PDB entry 7QOT | X-ray diffraction, 3.24 A resolution | chains A and C

Chain A:
Protein: Coagulation factor XIa heavy chain
From: Homo sapiens
Reference sequence: P03951 (FA11_HUMAN); residues 1-358 here correspond to UniProt positions 19-376 (UniProt number = residue number + 18)
Amino-acid sequence (358 residues; each row starts with the number of its first residue):
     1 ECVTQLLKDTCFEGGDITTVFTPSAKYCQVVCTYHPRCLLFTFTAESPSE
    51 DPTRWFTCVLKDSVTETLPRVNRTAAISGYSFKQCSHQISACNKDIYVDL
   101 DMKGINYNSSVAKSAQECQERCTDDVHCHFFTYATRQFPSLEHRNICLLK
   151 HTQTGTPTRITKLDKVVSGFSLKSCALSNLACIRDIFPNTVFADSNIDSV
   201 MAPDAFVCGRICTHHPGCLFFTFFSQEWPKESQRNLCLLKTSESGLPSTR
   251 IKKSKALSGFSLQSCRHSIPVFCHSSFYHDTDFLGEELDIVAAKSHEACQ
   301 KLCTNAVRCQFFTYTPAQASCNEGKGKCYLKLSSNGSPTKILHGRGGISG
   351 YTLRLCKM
Unresolved in the structure: 1, 357-358
Disulfide bonds: Cys2-Cys85, Cys28-Cys58, Cys32-Cys38, Cys92-Cys175, Cys118-Cys147, Cys122-Cys128, Cys182-Cys265, Cys208-Cys237, Cys212-Cys218, Cys273-Cys356, Cys299-Cys328, Cys303-Cys309
Covalent attachments: N-acetylglucosamine (NAG) linked to Asn72, Asn108
Curated features (UniProtKB/Swiss-Prot):
  - glycosylation (N-linked (GlcNAc...) asparagine): Asn72 (complex), Asn108 (complex), Asn145 (complex)

Chain C:
Protein: Kininogen-1 light chain
From: Homo sapiens
Reference sequence: P01042 (KNG1_HUMAN); residues 565-595 here correspond to UniProt positions 583-613 (UniProt number = residue number + 18)
Amino-acid sequence (31 residues; numbered 565 to 595; the number before each row is that of its first residue):
   565 SDDDWIPDIQIDPNGLSFNPISDFPDTTSPK
Unresolved in the structure: 565, 591-595

Interface between chain A and chain C:
Pairs across the interface - 40 pairs, chain A then chain C:
  Lys103(A) with Asp587(C), salt bridge
  Ile105(A) with Phe582(C), hydrophobic
  Asn106(A) with Phe582(C); Asn583(C); Ile585(C), hydrogen bond (side chain-backbone); Asp587(C), hydrogen bond
  Ser109(A) with Ile585(C)
  His127(A) with Leu580(C)
  Thr132(A) with Phe588(C)
  Ala134(A) with Phe588(C), hydrophobic
  Phe138(A) with Phe588(C), hydrophobic; Asp590(C)
  Pro139(A) with Asp590(C)
  His143(A) with Phe588(C); Pro589(C)
  Ile146(A) with Phe588(C), hydrophobic
  Leu148(A) with Ile585(C), hydrophobic; Phe588(C), hydrophobic
  Leu163(A) with Phe588(C), hydrophobic; Asp590(C)
  Val166(A) with Phe588(C), hydrophobic
  Asn196(A) with Ile575(C); Asp576(C), hydrogen bond; Pro577(C); Asn578(C), hydrogen bond (backbone-backbone)
  Ile197(A) with Asn578(C)
  Trp228(A) with Trp569(C), hydrophobic
  Pro229(A) with Trp569(C)
  Gln233(A) with Ile573(C); Ile575(C)
  Leu236(A) with Ile575(C), hydrophobic
  Leu238(A) with Ile575(C), hydrophobic
  Thr241(A) with Leu580(C)
  Ser242(A) with Leu580(C)
  Glu243(A) with Leu580(C); Ser581(C); Phe582(C)
  Lys253(A) with Trp569(C); Asp572(C), salt bridge
  Ser254(A) with Trp569(C)
Other interface residues (no listed pair), chain A (33 interface residues in all): Asp101, Tyr107, Ser140, Phe192, Ala193, Ser195, Phe224
Other interface residues (no listed pair), chain C (19 interface residues in all): Gln574, Gly579, Ser586

Summary:
33 residues of chain A and 19 residues of chain C are in contact; the contacts include 4 hydrogen bonds and 2
salt bridges. Polar pairs include Lys103(A)-Asp587(C), Lys253(A)-Asp572(C) and Asn106(A)-Ile585(C). Covalently
linked N-acetylglucosamine: at Asn72(A) and Asn108(A).
Here chain A is Coagulation factor XIa heavy chain and chain C is Kininogen-1 light chain, both from Homo
sapiens. Entry 7QOT (Factor XI and Plasma Kallikrein apple domain structures reveals different kininogen bound
complexes) was determined by X-ray diffraction (same publication as 6I44 and 6I58).
